1KL5 - chains A and B of the 8 polymer chains in the assembly; structure by X-ray diffraction, 1.80 A resolution.

# Chain A (and B)
Protein: streptavidin
Organism: Streptomyces avidinii
Notes: chain B of this document is another copy of the same molecule, construct and numbering; everything in this record applies to it too
UniProtKB: P22629 (SAV_STRAV); residues 14-139 here correspond to UniProt positions 38-163 (UniProt number = residue number + 24)
Sequence (127 residues; row label = number of the first residue in the row):
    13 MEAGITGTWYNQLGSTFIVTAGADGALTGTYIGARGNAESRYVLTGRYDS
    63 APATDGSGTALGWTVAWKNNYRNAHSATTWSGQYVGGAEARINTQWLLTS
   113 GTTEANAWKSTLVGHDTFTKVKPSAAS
Unresolved in the structure: 13-15, 137-139 (chain B: 13-14, 135-139)
Sequence notes: initiating methionine (13); engineered mutation Ile44 (Glu68 in P22629), Gly45 (Ser69 in P22629), Arg47 (Val71 in P22629)
Curated features (UniProtKB/Swiss-Prot):
  - motif: Arg59 to Asp61 (Cell attachment site)
  - binding site (biotin): Tyr43, Tyr54, Trp92, Trp108, Trp120
Reported in the primary citation:
  - conformationally variable residues (loop rearrangement): Gly45 to Ser52

# How chain A and chain B interact
Pairs across the interface (79; chain A residue first):
  Val55(A) - Arg59(B)
  Thr57(A) - Thr57(B)  hydrogen bond
  Thr57(A) - Gly58(B)
  Thr57(A) - Arg59(B)
  Gly58(A) - Thr57(B)
  Arg59(A) - Val55(B)
  Arg59(A) - Thr57(B)
  Arg59(A) - Thr76(B)
  Arg59(A) - Ala78(B)
  Tyr60(A) - Ala78(B)
  Asp61(A) - Lys80(B)
  Asp61(A) - Asn85(B)  hydrogen bond
  Asp61(A) - His87(B)  salt bridge
  Ser62(A) - Lys80(B)
  Ala63(A) - Lys80(B)
  Ala63(A) - Asn85(B)  hydrogen bond (backbone-side chain)
  Ala63(A) - His87(B)
  Pro64(A) - His87(B)
  Ala65(A) - His87(B)
  Gly68(A) - Thr115(B)
  Ser69(A) - Thr114(B)
  Ser69(A) - Thr115(B)
  Gly70(A) - Gly113(B)
  Gly70(A) - Thr114(B)  hydrogen bond (backbone-backbone)
  Ala72(A) - Ser88(B)
  Ala72(A) - Ala89(B)
  Ala72(A) - Thr111(B)
  Leu73(A) - Ala89(B)
  Gly74(A) - Thr76(B)
  Trp75(A) - Thr76(B)
  Thr76(A) - Arg59(B)
  Thr76(A) - Gly74(B)
  Thr76(A) - Trp75(B)
  Ala78(A) - Arg59(B)
  Ala78(A) - Tyr60(B)
  Lys80(A) - Ser62(B)
  Lys80(A) - Ala63(B)
  Asn85(A) - Asp61(B)  hydrogen bond
  Asn85(A) - Ala63(B)  hydrogen bond (side chain-backbone)
  His87(A) - Asp61(B)  salt bridge
  His87(A) - Ala63(B)
  His87(A) - Pro64(B)
  His87(A) - Ala65(B)
  His87(A) - Ala72(B)
  Ser88(A) - Ala72(B)
  Ala89(A) - Ala72(B)
  Ala89(A) - Leu73(B)
  Ala89(A) - Ser93(B)
  Thr91(A) - Gly74(B)
  Thr91(A) - Thr91(B)  hydrogen bond
  Thr91(A) - Trp92(B)
  Thr91(A) - Ser93(B)
  Trp92(A) - Thr91(B)
  Ser93(A) - Ala89(B)
  Ser93(A) - Thr91(B)
  Ser93(A) - Leu109(B)
  Ser93(A) - Thr111(B)  hydrogen bond
  Gly94(A) - Thr111(B)
  Gln95(A) - Ser112(B)
  Gln95(A) - Gly113(B)
  Gln95(A) - Thr114(B)  hydrogen bond (side chain-backbone)
  Gln95(A) - Ser122(B)
  Arg103(A) - Glu116(B)  salt bridge
  Gln107(A) - Leu109(B)
  Leu109(A) - Ser93(B)  hydrogen bond (backbone-side chain)
  Leu109(A) - Gln107(B)
  Leu109(A) - Leu109(B)  hydrophobic
  Thr111(A) - Ala72(B)
  Thr111(A) - Ser93(B)  hydrogen bond
  Thr111(A) - Gly94(B)
  Ser112(A) - Gln95(B)
  Gly113(A) - Ser69(B)
  Gly113(A) - Gly70(B)
  Gly113(A) - Gln95(B)
  Thr114(A) - Ser69(B)
  Thr114(A) - Gly70(B)  hydrogen bond (backbone-backbone)
  Thr114(A) - Gln95(B)  hydrogen bond (backbone-side chain)
  Ser122(A) - Gln95(B)
  Thr123(A) - Gln107(B)  hydrogen bond
Also at the interface, not in a pair above, chain A (44 interface residues in all): Asp67, Val97, Trp108, Leu110, Thr115, Glu116
Also at the interface, not in a pair above, chain B (43 interface residues in all): Asp67, Gly68, Val97, Trp108, Leu110, Ala119

# Overview
The interface between chain A and chain B involves 44 residues on one side and 43 on the other; the contacts
include 14 hydrogen bonds and 3 salt bridges. Among the polar pairs are Asp61(A)-His87(B), Arg103(A)-Glu116(B)
and Thr57(A)-Thr57(B). Curated annotation (UniProt) lists 5 biotin-binding residues on chain A. The paper
reports conformational variability at Gly45(A).
Both chains are streptavidin (Streptomyces avidinii). Entry 1KL5 (an engineered streptavidin with improved
affinity for the strep-tag II peptide : SAm2-StrepII) was determined by X-ray diffraction together with 1KFF,
1KL3 and 1KL4 from the same study.
